Entry 6RX9 (X-ray diffraction, 1.80 A resolution); this record covers chains A and B.

== Chain A (and B) ==
Protein: Tetracycline repressor protein class G
From: Acinetobacter baumannii (strain AYE)
Notes: chain B of this document is another copy of the same molecule, construct and numbering; everything in this record applies to it too
UniProtKB: B0VCI2 (B0VCI2_ACIBY); residue numbers follow UniProt; this construct covers 1-208
Chain sequence (214 residues; numbered 1 to 214; the number before each row is that of its first residue):
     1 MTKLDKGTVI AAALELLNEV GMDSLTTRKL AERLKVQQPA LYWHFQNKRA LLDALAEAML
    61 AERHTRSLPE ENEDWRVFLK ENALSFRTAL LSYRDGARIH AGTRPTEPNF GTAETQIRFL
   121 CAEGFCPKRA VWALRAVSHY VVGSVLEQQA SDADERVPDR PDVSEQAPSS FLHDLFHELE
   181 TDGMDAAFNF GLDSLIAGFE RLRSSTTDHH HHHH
Unresolved in the structure: 1-2, 157-166, 206-214 (chain B: 1-2, 105-108, 155-167, 206-214)
Construct notes: expression tag (209-214)
What the authors report for this chain:
  - conformationally variable residues (side-chain flip): Ala61 to Thr65
  - contacts within the chain: Arg63-Asn82 (hydrogen bond), Arg63-Ser138 (hydrogen bond), Arg63-Phe86 (cation-pi contact)
  - mutagenesis - H64A, N82A (Tm 41.5 degC), F86A, R104A (Tm 40.9 degC), Q116A, R135A (Tm 41.7 degC), S138A (Tm 42.9 degC): decreased stability
  - mutagenesis - R104A: increased binding to tigecycline
  - mutagenesis - R104A, R135A (2.4-4.0 degC): increased binding to tetracycline
  - mutagenesis - R135A (2.4-4.0 degC): increased binding to doxycycline
  - mutagenesis - R135A: unchanged binding to tigecycline
  - mutagenesis - N82A, F86A, H100A, T103A, R104A/R135A (2.7-10.9 degC), E147A: decreased binding to tetracyclines
  - mutagenesis - H100A, T103A, E147A: unchanged stability
  - mutagenesis - S138A: unchanged binding to tetracyclines
  - mutagenesis - R104A: unchanged binding to minocycline
  - mutagenesis - H64A, F86A, R104A/R135A: abolished binding to minocycline
  - specificity-determining residues: Arg104, Arg135

== Chain A / chain B interface ==
Residue-residue contacts - 80 pairs, chain A then chain B:
  Pro105(A) with Ala150(B); Asp154(B)
  Phe110(A) with Pro168(B), hydrophobic; Leu172(B)
  Glu114(A) with Ser169(B), hydrogen bond; Phe171(B)
  Ile117(A) with Leu172(B), hydrophobic; Leu175(B), hydrophobic
  Arg118(A) with Phe171(B)
  Pro127(A) with Leu175(B), hydrophobic
  Lys128(A) with Leu175(B); Glu178(B), salt bridge; Leu179(B); Asp182(B), salt bridge
  Arg129(A) with Phe190(B)
  Val131(A) with Leu175(B), hydrophobic; Leu179(B), hydrophobic
  Trp132(A) with Leu179(B); Asp182(B); Ala186(B), hydrophobic; Ala187(B); Phe190(B), hydrophobic
  Ala133(A) with Phe190(B)
  Arg135(A) with Phe176(B)
  Ala136(A) with Tyr140(B); Gly191(B)
  His139(A) with His139(B); Tyr140(B); Gly143(B); Ser144(B); Glu147(B)
  Tyr140(A) with Ala136(B); His139(B)
  Gly143(A) with His139(B)
  Ser144(A) with His139(B)
  Leu146(A) with Leu146(B), hydrophobic
  Glu147(A) with Arg135(B); His139(B), salt bridge
  Ala150(A) with Arg104(B)
  Pro168(A) with Phe110(B)
  Ser169(A) with Glu114(B), hydrogen bond
  Phe171(A) with Glu114(B); Arg118(B)
  Leu172(A) with Phe110(B); Glu114(B); Ile117(B), hydrophobic
  Leu175(A) with Pro127(B), hydrophobic
  Phe176(A) with Phe110(B), hydrophobic; Ile117(B), hydrophobic
  Glu178(A) with Lys128(B), salt bridge
  Leu179(A) with Lys128(B); Val131(B), hydrophobic; Trp132(B)
  Asp182(A) with Lys128(B), salt bridge
  Ala186(A) with Trp132(B), hydrophobic
  Ala187(A) with Trp132(B)
  Phe190(A) with Arg129(B); Trp132(B), hydrophobic; Ala133(B); Phe199(B), hydrophobic; Leu202(B)
  Gly191(A) with Ala136(B); Leu195(B)
  Asp193(A) with Leu202(B)
  Ser194(A) with Ser194(B); Gly198(B); Phe199(B); Leu202(B)
  Leu195(A) with Gly191(B); Ser194(B); Leu195(B)
  Ala197(A) with Gly198(B)
  Gly198(A) with Ser194(B); Gly198(B)
  Phe199(A) with Phe190(B), hydrophobic; Ser194(B)
  Arg201(A) with Arg201(B)
  Leu202(A) with Phe190(B); Asp193(B); Ser194(B)
Interface residues without a listed pair, chain A (43 interface residues in all): Val142, Ala167
Interface residues without a listed pair, chain B (46 interface residues in all): Ala101, Ala113, Val142, Ser151, Ala197

== Overview ==
The interface between chain A and chain B involves 43 residues on one side and 46 on the other, with 2
hydrogen bonds and 5 salt bridges. Among the polar pairs are Lys128(A)-Glu178(B), Lys128(A)-Asp182(B) and
Glu147(A)-His139(B). The paper reports that H64A, N82A and F86A of chain A, among others, reduce stability;
specificity determinants Arg104(A) and Arg135(A); 11 substitutions were tested in all.
Both chains are Tetracycline repressor protein class G (Acinetobacter baumannii (strain AYE)). Entry 6RX9
(Crystal structure of TetR from Acinetobacter baumannii AYE) was determined by X-ray diffraction, deposited
together with 6RXB.
